PDB entry 9GGB | electron microscopy, 2.63 A resolution | chains B and C of the 5 polymer chains in the assembly

== Chain B (and C) ==
Protein: DNA polymerase subunit gamma-2
Organism: Homo sapiens
Notes: engineered mutation(s): A169T; chain C of this document is another copy of the same molecule, construct and numbering; everything in this record applies to it too
UniProt: Q9UHN1 (DPOG2_HUMAN); numbering as in UniProt (aligned over 26-485)
Amino-acid sequence (467 residues; each row starts with the number of its first residue):
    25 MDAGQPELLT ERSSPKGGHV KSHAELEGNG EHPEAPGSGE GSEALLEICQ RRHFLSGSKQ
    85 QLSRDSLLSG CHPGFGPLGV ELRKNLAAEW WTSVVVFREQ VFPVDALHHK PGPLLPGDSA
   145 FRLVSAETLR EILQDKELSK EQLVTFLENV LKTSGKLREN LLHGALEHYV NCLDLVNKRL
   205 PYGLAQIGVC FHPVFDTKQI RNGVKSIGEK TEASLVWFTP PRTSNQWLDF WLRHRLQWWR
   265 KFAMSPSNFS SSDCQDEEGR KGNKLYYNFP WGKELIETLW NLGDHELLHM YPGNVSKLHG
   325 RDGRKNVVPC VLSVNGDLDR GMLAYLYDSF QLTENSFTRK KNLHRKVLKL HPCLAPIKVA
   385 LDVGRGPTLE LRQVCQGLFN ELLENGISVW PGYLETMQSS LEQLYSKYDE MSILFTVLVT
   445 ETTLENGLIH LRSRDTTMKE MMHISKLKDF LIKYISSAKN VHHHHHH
Not modelled in the structure: 25-66, 138-177, 219-228, 355-368, 483-491 (chain C: 25-66, 139-177, 219-229, 355-368, 420-422, 483-491)
Construct notes: initiating methionine (25); variant T169 (Ala in Q9UHN1); expression tag (486-491)
Residues lining bound ligands: A1IK1 (1-[(4S)-8-chloranyl-3,4-dihydro-2H-chromen-4-yl]-3-(1-phenylpyrazol-3-yl)urea): F439, L455, R456, S457, T460, M462, K463, E464, M466, F474, Y478
Curated features (UniProtKB/Swiss-Prot):
  - modified residue: S38 (Phosphoserine)
  - natural variant: R182 (R182W: In MTDPS16), G416 (G416A: No functional deficit), D433 (D433Y: In MTDPS16B), G451 (G451E: In PEOA4)

== Interface between chain B and chain C ==
Pairs across the interface (55):
  H77(B) - N195(C)  hydrogen bond (side chain-backbone)
  H77(B) - L199(C)
  H96(B) - L131(C)
  G98(B) - D129(C)
  G98(B) - L131(C)
  F99(B) - D129(C)  hydrogen bond (backbone-side chain)
  P101(B) - P127(C)
  P101(B) - L199(C)  hydrophobic
  V104(B) - D129(C)
  R107(B) - D129(C)  salt bridge
  K108(B) - W115(C)
  W115(B) - E105(C)
  V120(B) - L407(C)
  F121(B) - L407(C)  hydrophobic
  E123(B) - F403(C)
  E123(B) - P415(C)
  E123(B) - Y417(C)
  E123(B) - L418(C)
  F126(B) - W414(C)  hydrophobic
  P127(B) - P101(C)
  P127(B) - E105(C)
  D129(B) - G98(C)
  D129(B) - F99(C)  hydrogen bond (side chain-backbone)
  D129(B) - V104(C)
  D129(B) - R107(C)  salt bridge
  L131(B) - H96(C)
  L131(B) - P97(C)
  H132(B) - H132(C)
  H132(B) - V213(C)
  H132(B) - F215(C)
  H132(B) - E233(C)  hydrogen bond (backbone-side chain)
  H133(B) - I231(C)  hydrogen bond (side chain-backbone)
  H133(B) - E233(C)  salt bridge
  H192(B) - S80(C)
  N195(B) - H77(C)  hydrogen bond (backbone-side chain)
  N195(B) - G81(C)
  D198(B) - H77(C)
  L199(B) - H77(C)
  L199(B) - P101(C)  hydrophobic
  R203(B) - L418(C)
  F215(B) - H132(C)
  I231(B) - H133(C)  hydrogen bond (backbone-side chain)
  E233(B) - L131(C)
  E233(B) - H132(C)  hydrogen bond (side chain-backbone)
  E233(B) - H133(C)  salt bridge
  F403(B) - E123(C)
  L407(B) - V120(C)
  L407(B) - F121(C)  hydrophobic
  P415(B) - E123(C)
  Y417(B) - E123(C)
  L418(B) - E123(C)
  L418(B) - R203(C)  hydrogen bond (backbone-side chain)
  E419(B) - N201(C)
  E419(B) - R203(C)
  T420(B) - R325(C)
Other interface residues (no listed pair), chain B (43 interface residues in all): S80, P97, E105, V128, L181, C196, V213, E408, W414, M421
Other interface residues (no listed pair), chain C (42 interface residues in all): F126, V128, L181, H192, C196, D198, E408

== Summary ==
The interface between chain B and chain C involves 43 residues on one side and 42 on the other; the contacts
include 9 hydrogen bonds and 4 salt bridges. Polar contacts include R107(B)-D129(C), H133(B)-E233(C) and
H77(B)-N195(C). Chain B binds compound A1IK1.
Both chains are DNA polymerase subunit gamma-2 (Homo sapiens). Entry 9GGB (Structure of the G848S mutant of
human mitochondrial DNA polymerase gamma in complex with PZL-A) was determined by electron microscopy,
deposited together with 9GGC, 9GGD, 9GGE and 9GGF.
